7QRD - chains B and D of the 6 polymer chains in the assembly; structure by X-ray diffraction, 2.00 A resolution.

[Chain B (and D)]
Protein: Histone-arginine methyltransferase CARM1
Source organism: Mus musculus
Notes: EC 2.1.1.319; chain D of this document is another copy of the same molecule, construct and numbering; everything in this record applies to it too
UniProt: Q9WVG6 (CARM1_MOUSE); residue numbers follow UniProt; this construct covers 130-507
Chain sequence (378 residues; row label = number of the first residue in the row):
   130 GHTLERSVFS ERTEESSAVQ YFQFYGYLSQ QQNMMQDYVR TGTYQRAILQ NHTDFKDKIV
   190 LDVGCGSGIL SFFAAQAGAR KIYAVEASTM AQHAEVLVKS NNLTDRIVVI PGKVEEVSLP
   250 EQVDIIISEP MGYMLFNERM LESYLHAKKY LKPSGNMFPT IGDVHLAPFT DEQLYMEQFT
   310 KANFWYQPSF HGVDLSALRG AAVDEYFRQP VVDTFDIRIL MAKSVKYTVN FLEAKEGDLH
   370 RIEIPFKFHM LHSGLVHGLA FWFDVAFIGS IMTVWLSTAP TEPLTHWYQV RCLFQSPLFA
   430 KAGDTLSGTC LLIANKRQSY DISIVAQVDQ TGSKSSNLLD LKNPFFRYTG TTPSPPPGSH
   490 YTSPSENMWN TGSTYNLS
Disordered / not traced: 130-135, 479-507 (chain D: 130-135, 478-507)
Small-molecule neighbours:
  - malonate ion (MLI): Gln149, Phe153, Lys471
  - S-adenosylhomocysteine (SAH): Phe138, Tyr150, Phe151, Tyr154, Gln160, Met163, Arg169, Asp191, Gly193, Cys194, Gly195, Ile198, Leu199, Val214, Glu215, Ala216, Ser217, Gly241, Lys242, Val243, Glu244, Glu258, Met269, Ser272
UniProt features mapped onto this chain:
  - region: Arg347 to Leu380 (Required for nuclear translocation)
  - binding site (S-adenosyl-L-methionine): Gln160, Arg169, Gly193, Glu215, Glu244, Ser272
  - modified residue: Ser217 (Phosphoserine)
  - cross-link: Lys228 (Glycyl lysine isopeptide (Lys-Gly) (interchain with G-Cter in ubiquitin))
  - mutagenesis: Tyr154 (Y154A/F/R: Loss of S-adenosyl-L-methionine binding. Loss of protein methyltransferase activity), Arg169 (R169A: Loss of protein methyltransferase activity), Tyr173 (Y173A: Reduces protein methyltransferase activity), Val189 to Asp191 (Abolishes histone methyltransferase activity and coactivator activity), Ser217 (S217A: Loss of S-adenosyl-L-methionine binding. Loss of protein methyltransferase activity. Localized in the nucleus; S217C/T: Loss of S-adenosyl-L-methionine binding ...), Ser229 (S229E: Abolishes dimerization), Glu267 (E267Q: Abolishes histone methyltransferase activity and reduces coactivator activity)

[Chain B / chain D interface]
Pairs across the interface (25):
  Met305(B) - Met305(D)  hydrophobic
  Phe308(B) - Asn312(D)
  Asn312(B) - Phe308(D)
  Tyr315(B) - Arg328(D)
  Tyr315(B) - Val332(D)
  Tyr315(B) - Ser425(D)
  Pro317(B) - Ser425(D)
  Ser318(B) - Gly461(D)  hydrogen bond (side chain-backbone)
  Ser318(B) - Ser462(D)  hydrogen bond (backbone-side chain)
  Ser318(B) - Lys463(D)  hydrogen bond (side chain-backbone)
  His320(B) - Thr460(D)
  His320(B) - Ser462(D)
  Gly321(B) - Thr460(D)
  Gly321(B) - Gly461(D)
  Arg328(B) - Tyr315(D)
  Arg328(B) - Arg328(D)
  Val332(B) - Tyr315(D)
  Ser425(B) - Gln316(D)
  Ser425(B) - Pro317(D)
  Thr460(B) - His320(D)
  Thr460(B) - Gly321(D)
  Gly461(B) - Ser318(D)
  Gly461(B) - Gly321(D)
  Ser462(B) - Ser318(D)  hydrogen bond (side chain-backbone)
  Lys463(B) - Ser318(D)  hydrogen bond (backbone-side chain)
Interface residues without a listed pair, chain B (17 interface residues in all): Gln316, Gln424
Interface residues without a listed pair, chain D (18 interface residues in all): Thr309, Gln424

[Summary]
The interface between chain B and chain D involves 17 residues on one side and 18 on the other; the contacts
include 5 hydrogen bonds. Polar pairs include Ser318(B)-Gly461(D), Ser318(B)-Ser462(D) and
Ser318(B)-Lys463(D). Chain B binds malonate ion and S-adenosylhomocysteine.
Chain B and chain D are both Histone-arginine methyltransferase CARM1 (Mus musculus); the structure, Crystal
structure of mouse CARM1 in complex with histone H3_10-25, was determined by X-ray diffraction.
